PDB entry 9JCE | electron microscopy, 3.59 A resolution | chains A and B of the 3 polymer chains in the assembly

# Chain A
Molecule: Protein fem-1 homolog B
Source organism: Homo sapiens
UniProt: Q9UK73 (FEM1B_HUMAN); residue numbers follow UniProt; this construct covers 1-627
Chain sequence (627 residues; each row starts with the number of its first residue):
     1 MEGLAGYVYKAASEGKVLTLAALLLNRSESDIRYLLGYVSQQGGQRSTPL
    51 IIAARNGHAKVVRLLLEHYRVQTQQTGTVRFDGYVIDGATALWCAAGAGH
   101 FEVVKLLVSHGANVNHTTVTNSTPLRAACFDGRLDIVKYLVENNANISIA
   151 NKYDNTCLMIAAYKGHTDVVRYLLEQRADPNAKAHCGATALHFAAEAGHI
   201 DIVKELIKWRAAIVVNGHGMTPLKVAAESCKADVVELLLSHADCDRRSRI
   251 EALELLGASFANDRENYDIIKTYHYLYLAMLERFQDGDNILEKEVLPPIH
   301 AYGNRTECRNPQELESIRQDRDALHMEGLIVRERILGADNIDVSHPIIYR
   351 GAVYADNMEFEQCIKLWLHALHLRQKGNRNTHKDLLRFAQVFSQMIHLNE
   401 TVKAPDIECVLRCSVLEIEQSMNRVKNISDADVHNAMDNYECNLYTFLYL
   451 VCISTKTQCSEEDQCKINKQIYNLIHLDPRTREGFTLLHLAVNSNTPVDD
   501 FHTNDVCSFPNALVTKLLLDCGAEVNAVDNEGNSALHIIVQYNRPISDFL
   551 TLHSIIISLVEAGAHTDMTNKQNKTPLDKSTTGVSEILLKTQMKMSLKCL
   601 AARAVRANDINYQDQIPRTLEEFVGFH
Swiss-Prot annotation at these positions:
  - binding site (Zn(2+)): H185, C186, H218
  - site: D342, V343 (Cleavage)

# Chain B
Molecule: Mitochondrial import receptor subunit TOM20 homolog
Source organism: Homo sapiens
UniProt: Q15388 (TOM20_HUMAN); numbering as in UniProt (aligned over 25-145)
Chain sequence (121 residues; row label = number of the first residue in the row):
    25 DRKRRSDPNFKNRLRERRKKQKLAKERAGLSKLPDLKDAEAVQKFFLEEI
    75 QLGEELLAQGEYEKGVDHLTNAIAVCGQPQQLLQVLQQTLPPPVFQMLLT
   125 KLPTISQRIVSAQSLAEDDVE
Not modelled in the structure: 25-60, 129-145
Swiss-Prot annotation at these positions:
  - modified residue (Phosphoserine): S135, S138
  - cross-link (Glycyl lysine isopeptide (Lys-Gly)): K35 (interchain with G-Cter in ubiquitin), K56 (interchain with G-Cter in ubiquitin), K61 (interchain with G-Cter in ubiquitin), K68 (interchain with G-Cter in ubiquitin)

# How chain A and chain B interact
Contacting residue pairs (24):
  K16(A) - E78(B)
  V17(A) - E78(B)
  V17(A) - T113(B)
  L18(A) - I74(B)
  L18(A) - E78(B)
  T19(A) - L71(B)
  T19(A) - Q75(B)
  T19(A) - E78(B)
  A21(A) - L106(B)
  A22(A) - I74(B)  hydrophobic
  L25(A) - Q105(B)
  L25(A) - L106(B)  hydrophobic
  L25(A) - V109(B)  hydrophobic
  N26(A) - P103(B)
  N26(A) - Q105(B)  hydrogen bond (backbone-side chain)
  N26(A) - L106(B)
  R27(A) - Q105(B)  hydrogen bond (backbone-side chain)
  K60(A) - T113(B)  hydrogen bond (side chain-backbone)
  K60(A) - P115(B)
  R63(A) - T113(B)  hydrogen bond
  L64(A) - V109(B)  hydrophobic
  L64(A) - T113(B)
  H68(A) - Q108(B)  hydrogen bond
  H68(A) - V109(B)
Also at the interface, not in a pair above, chain A (16 interface residues in all): G15, L23, E67
Also at the interface, not in a pair above, chain B (19 interface residues in all): Q67, F70, C100, Q102, Q104, L110, Q112, L114

# Overview
The interface between chain A and chain B involves 16 residues on one side and 19 on the other, with 5
hydrogen bonds. Polar pairs include N26(A)-Q105(B), R27(A)-Q105(B) and K60(A)-T113(B). Curated annotation
(UniProt) lists 3 Zn2+-binding residues on chain A.
Here chain A is Protein fem-1 homolog B and chain B is Mitochondrial import receptor subunit TOM20 homolog,
both from Homo sapiens. Entry 9JCE (local refinement of FEM1B bound with TOM20) was determined by electron
microscopy, deposited together with 9J7A, 9J7B and 9LKX.
